PDB entry 3CT1 | X-ray diffraction, 1.51 A resolution | chain A

# Chain A
Name: Morphogenesis protein 1
Source organism: Bacteriophage phi-29
Reference sequence: P15132 (VG13_BPPH2); residues 1-159 here = UniProt positions 1-159
Amino-acid sequence (159 residues; row label = number of the first residue in the row):
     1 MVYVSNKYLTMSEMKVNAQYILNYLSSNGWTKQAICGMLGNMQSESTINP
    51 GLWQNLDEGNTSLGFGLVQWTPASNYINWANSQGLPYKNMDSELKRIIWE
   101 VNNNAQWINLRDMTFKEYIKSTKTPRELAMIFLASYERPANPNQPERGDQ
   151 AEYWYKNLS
Swiss-Prot annotation at these positions:
  - active site: Glu-45 (For lysozyme-like glycosidase activity)
  - binding site (substrate): Glu-45, Thr-71, Gln-106, Glu-137 to Ala-140

# In short
Curated annotation (UniProt) lists active-site residue Glu-45 and 7 substrate-binding residues.
Chain A is Morphogenesis protein 1 (Bacteriophage phi-29); the structure, Crystal and cryoEM structural
studies of a cell wall degrading enzyme in the bacteriophage phi29 tail, was determined by X-ray diffraction
(same publication as 3CSQ, 3CSR, 3CSZ, 3CT0 and 3CT5).
